Entry 4NMX (X-ray diffraction, 1.85 A resolution); this record covers chains A and B of the 3 polymer chains in the assembly.

Chain A:
Name: Proprotein convertase subtilisin/kexin type 9
Source organism: Homo sapiens
Notes: fragment: propeptide
UniProtKB: Q8NBP7 (PCSK9_HUMAN); residue numbers follow UniProt; this construct covers 31-152
Sequence (125 residues; numbered 28 to 152; the number before each row is that of its first residue):
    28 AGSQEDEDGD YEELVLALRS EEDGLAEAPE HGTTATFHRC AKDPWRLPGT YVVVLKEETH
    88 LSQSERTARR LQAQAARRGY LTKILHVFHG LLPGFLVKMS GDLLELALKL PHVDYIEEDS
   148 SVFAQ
Not modelled in the structure: 28-60
Construct notes: expression tag (28-30)

Chain B:
Name: Proprotein convertase subtilisin/kexin type 9
Source organism: Homo sapiens
Notes: EC 3.4.21.-; fragment: catalytic domain
UniProtKB: Q8NBP7 (PCSK9_HUMAN); numbering as in UniProt (aligned over 153-452)
Sequence (308 residues; numbered 153 to 460; the number before each row is that of its first residue):
   153 SIPWNLERIT PPRYRADEYQ PPDGGSLVEV YLLDTSIQSD HREIEGRVMV TDFENVPEED
   213 GTRFHRQASK CDSHGTHLAG VVSGRDAGVA KGASMRSLRV LNCQGKGTVS GTLIGLEFIR
   273 KSQLVQPVGP LVVLLPLAGG YSRVLNAACQ RLARAGVVLV TAAGNFRDDA CLYSPASAPE
   333 VITVGATNAQ DQPVTLGTLG TNFGRCVDLF APGEDIIGAS SDCSTCFVSQ SGTSQAAAHV
   393 AGIAAMMLSA EPELTLAELR QRLIHFSAKD VINEAWFPED QRVLTPNLVA ALPPSTHGAG
   453 NSHHHHHH
Not modelled in the structure: 164-175, 217-220, 447-460
Construct notes: expression tag (453-460)
Disulfide bonds: Cys223-Cys255, Cys323-Cys358, Cys375-Cys378
Reported in the primary citation:
  - mutagenesis - S153A, L158A, D367A, Q382A: decreased binding to peptide 2-8

How chain A and chain B interact:
Pairs across the interface (67; chain A residue first):
  Thr63(A) with Arg295(B), hydrogen bond
  His65(A) with Arg295(B), hydrogen bond
  Lys69(A) with Tyr325(B)
  Trp72(A) with Gly291(B); Gly292(B); Phe318(B), hydrophobic
  Leu74(A) with Thr260(B)
  Val79(A) with Val296(B), hydrophobic
  Val81(A) with Val296(B), hydrophobic
  Glu84(A) with Arg303(B), salt bridge
  His113(A) with Ile266(B); Glu269(B), salt bridge
  Phe115(A) with Leu265(B), hydrophobic; Ile266(B), hydrophobic; Glu269(B)
  His116(A) with Glu269(B), hydrogen bond (backbone-side chain); Lys273(B)
  Gly117(A) with Arg303(B)
  Leu118(A) with Leu268(B); Glu269(B); Ala300(B); Arg303(B), hydrogen bond (backbone-side chain); Leu304(B)
  Leu119(A) with Val296(B), hydrophobic; Ala300(B); Arg303(B)
  Leu123(A) with Ser262(B)
  Tyr142(A) with Arg295(B); Val296(B); Ala299(B)
  Glu144(A) with Ser294(B), hydrogen bond; Arg295(B), hydrogen bond (side chain-backbone); Val296(B), hydrogen bond (side chain-backbone)
  Asp146(A) with Thr260(B); Val261(B), hydrogen bond (side chain-backbone); Ser262(B), hydrogen bond
  Ser147(A) with Thr260(B); Val261(B), hydrogen bond (backbone-backbone)
  Ser148(A) with Lys258(B); Gly259(B); Gly291(B)
  Val149(A) with Lys258(B); Gly259(B), hydrogen bond (backbone-backbone); Thr260(B); Val261(B), hydrophobic; Thr264(B); Ala290(B); Gly291(B)
  Phe150(A) with Gly257(B); Lys258(B); Leu289(B); Ala290(B), hydrogen bond (backbone-backbone)
  Ala151(A) with His226(B); Leu253(B), hydrophobic; Gly257(B), hydrogen bond (backbone-backbone); Pro288(B)
  Gln152(A) with His226(B), hydrogen bond (backbone-side chain); Pro288(B), hydrogen bond (backbone-backbone); Leu289(B); Ala290(B); Ala314(B); Gly316(B); Asn317(B), hydrogen bond (side chain-backbone); Phe318(B); Gly384(B); Thr385(B), hydrogen bond (backbone-backbone); Ser386(B), hydrogen bond (backbone-side chain)
Other interface residues (no listed pair), chain A (27 interface residues in all): Cys67, Val114, Asp141
Other interface residues (no listed pair), chain B (37 interface residues in all): Arg272, Asp320, Gln387

Summary:
27 residues of chain A and 37 residues of chain B are in contact, with 18 hydrogen bonds and 2 salt bridges.
Among the polar pairs are Glu84(A)-Arg303(B), His113(A)-Glu269(B) and Thr63(A)-Arg295(B). The paper reports
that S153A, L158A and D367A of chain B, among others, reduce binding to peptide 2-8.
Here chain A is Proprotein convertase subtilisin/kexin type 9 and chain B is Proprotein convertase
subtilisin/kexin type 9, both from Homo sapiens. Entry 4NMX (PCSK9(deltaCRD) in complex with phage-derived
inhibitory peptide 2-8) was determined by X-ray diffraction.
